Entry 7KZS (electron microscopy, 4.20 A resolution (low resolution: residue-level contacts below are approximate; hydrogen-bond / salt-bridge calls are withheld)); this record covers chains C and L of the 19 polymer chains in the assembly.

[Chain C]
Molecule: Fanconi anemia group C protein
Organism: Homo sapiens
UniProt: Q00597 (FANCC_HUMAN); residues 1-558 here = UniProt positions 1-558
Amino-acid sequence (583 residues; each row starts with the number of its first residue; numbers below 1 keep their minus sign (Met-24 is residue -24)):
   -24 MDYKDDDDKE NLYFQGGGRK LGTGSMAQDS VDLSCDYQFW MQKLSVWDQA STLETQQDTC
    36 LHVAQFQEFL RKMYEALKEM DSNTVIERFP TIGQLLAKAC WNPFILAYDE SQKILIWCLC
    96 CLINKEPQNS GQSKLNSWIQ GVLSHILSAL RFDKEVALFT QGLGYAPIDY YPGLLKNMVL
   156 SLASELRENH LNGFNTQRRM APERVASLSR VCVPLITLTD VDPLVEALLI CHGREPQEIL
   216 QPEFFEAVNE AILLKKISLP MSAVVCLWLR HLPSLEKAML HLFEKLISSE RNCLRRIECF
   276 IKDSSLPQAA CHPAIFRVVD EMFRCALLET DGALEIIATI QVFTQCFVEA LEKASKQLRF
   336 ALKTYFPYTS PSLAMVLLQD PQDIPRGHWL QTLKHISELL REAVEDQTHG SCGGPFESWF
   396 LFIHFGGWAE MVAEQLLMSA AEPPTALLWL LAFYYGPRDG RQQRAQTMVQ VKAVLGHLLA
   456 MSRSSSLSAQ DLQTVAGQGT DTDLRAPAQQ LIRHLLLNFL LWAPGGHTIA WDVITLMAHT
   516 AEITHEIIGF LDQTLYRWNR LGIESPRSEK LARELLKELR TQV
Unresolved in the structure: -24 to 0, 473-480
Differences from the reference sequence: initiating methionine (-24); expression tag (-23 to 0)

[Chain L]
Molecule: E3 ubiquitin-protein ligase FANCL
Organism: Homo sapiens
Notes: EC 2.3.2.27
UniProt: Q9NW38 (FANCL_HUMAN); numbering as in UniProt (aligned over 1-375)
Amino-acid sequence (394 residues; numbered -18 to 375; the number before each row is that of its first residue; numbers below 1 keep their minus sign (Met-18 is residue -18)):
   -18 MDYKDDDDKE NLYFQGGGRM AVTEASLLRQ CPLLLPQNRS KTVYEGFISA QGRDFHLRIV
    42 LPEDLQLKNA RLLCSWQLRT ILSGYHRIVQ QRMQHSPDLM SFMMELKMLL EVALKNRQEL
   102 YALPPPPQFY SSLIEEIGTL GWDKLVYADT CFSTIKLKAE DASGREHLIT LKLKAKYPAE
   162 SPDYFVDFPV PFCASWTPQS SLISIYSQFL AAIESLKAFW DVMDEIDEKT WVLEPEKPPR
   222 SATARRIALG NNVSINIEVD PRHPTMLPEC FFLGADHVVK PLGIKLSRNI HLWDPENSVL
   282 QNLKDVLEID FPARAILEKS DFTMDCGICY AYQLDGTIPD QVCDNSQCGQ PFHQICLYEW
   342 LRGLLTSRQS FNIIFGECPY CSKPITLKMS GRKH
Unresolved in the structure: -18 to 0, 371-375
Differences from the reference sequence: initiating methionine (-18); expression tag (-17 to 0)
Ion coordination: Zn2+ site 1: Cys307, Cys310, His334, Cys337; Zn2+ site 2: Cys324, Cys329, Cys359, Cys362

[How chain C and chain L interact]
Residue-residue contacts (44; chain C residue first):
  Arg162(C) - Glu340(L)
  Glu163(C) - Tyr339(L)
  Glu163(C) - Arg343(L)
  Leu166(C) - Glu340(L)
  Leu166(C) - Arg343(L)
  Leu166(C) - Gly344(L)
  Asn167(C) - Arg343(L)
  Gly168(C) - Gly344(L)
  Phe169(C) - Gly344(L)
  Phe169(C) - Leu346(L)
  Asn170(C) - Arg343(L)
  Asn170(C) - Gly344(L)
  Asn170(C) - Leu345(L)
  Asn170(C) - Ser348(L)
  Gln172(C) - Arg343(L)
  Gln172(C) - Gln350(L)
  Lys331(C) - Leu254(L)
  Gln332(C) - Leu254(L)
  Gln332(C) - Asp306(L)
  Leu333(C) - Tyr311(L)
  Arg334(C) - Phe252(L)
  Ala336(C) - Glu239(L)
  Ala336(C) - Glu250(L)
  Leu337(C) - Glu250(L)
  Lys338(C) - Thr224(L)
  Lys338(C) - Glu239(L)
  Lys338(C) - Glu250(L)
  Ser347(C) - Met247(L)
  Ser347(C) - Leu248(L)
  Met350(C) - Leu248(L)
  Met350(C) - Pro249(L)
  Met350(C) - Glu250(L)
  Met350(C) - Cys251(L)
  Met350(C) - Ile271(L)
  Val351(C) - Leu248(L)
  Gln354(C) - Ser268(L)
  Gln354(C) - Ile271(L)
  Asp358(C) - Ile265(L)
  Asp358(C) - Arg269(L)
  Pro360(C) - Arg269(L)
  Gln366(C) - His272(L)
  His370(C) - Ile271(L)
  His370(C) - His272(L)
  Gly385(C) - His244(L)
Also at the interface, not in a pair above, chain C (28 interface residues in all): Thr171, Phe335, Pro346, Ile359
Also at the interface, not in a pair above, chain L (29 interface residues in all): Asp241, Arg243, Gly264, Leu267

[Summary]
28 residues of chain C and 29 residues of chain L are in contact. Cys307(L), Cys310(L), His334(L) and
Cys337(L) form the Zn2+ site 1. Cys324(L), Cys329(L), Cys359(L) and Cys362(L) form the Zn2+ site 2.
Chain C is Fanconi anemia group C protein and chain L is E3 ubiquitin-protein ligase FANCL, both from Homo
sapiens; the structure, Structure of the human fanconi anaemia Core-UBE2T-ID-DNA complex in open state, was
determined by electron microscopy, deposited together with 7KZP, 7KZQ, 7KZR, 7KZT and 7KZV.
